PDB entry 2BBR | X-ray diffraction, 1.20 A resolution | chain A

Chain A:
Name: Viral CASP8 and FADD-like apoptosis regulator
Source organism: Molluscum contagiosum virus subtype 1
Notes: fragment: death effector domain (residues 1-187)
UniProtKB: Q98325 (CFLA_MCV1); residue numbers follow UniProt; this construct covers 1-187
Sequence (195 residues; each row starts with the number of its first residue):
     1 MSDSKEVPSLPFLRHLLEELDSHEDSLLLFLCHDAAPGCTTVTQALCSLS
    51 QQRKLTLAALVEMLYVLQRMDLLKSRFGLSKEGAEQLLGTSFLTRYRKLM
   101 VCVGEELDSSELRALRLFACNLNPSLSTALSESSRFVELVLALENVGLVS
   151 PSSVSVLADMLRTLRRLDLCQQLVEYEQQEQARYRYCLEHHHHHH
Disordered / not traced: 1, 189-193
Construct notes: expression tag (188-195)
Swiss-Prot annotation at these positions:
  - mutagenesis: Pro8 (P8A: Complete loss of autophagy inhibition; in association with A-11), Pro11 (P11A: Complete loss of autophagy inhibition; in association with A-8)
Reported in the primary citation:
  - contacts within the chain: Glu24-Arg69, Asp34-Arg97 (salt bridge), Glu62-Lys98 (salt bridge), Arg69-Asp71, Glu111-Arg166
  - mutagenesis - L117G, L117G/F118G, F118G: unchanged binding to Fas and FADD

In short:
From UniProt: 2 mutagenesis sites. From the paper: L117G, L117G/F118G and F118G leave binding to Fas and FADD
unchanged; contacts within the chain involving Glu24, Arg69 and Asp34 among others.
Chain A is Viral CASP8 and FADD-like apoptosis regulator (Molluscum contagiosum virus subtype 1); the
structure, Crystal Structure of MC159 Reveals Molecular Mechanism of DISC Assembly and vFLIP Inhibition, was
determined by X-ray diffraction together with 2BBZ from the same study.
